PDB entry 8EKS | electron microscopy, 3.10 A resolution | chains A and B of the 4 polymer chains in the assembly

# Chain A (and B)
Molecule: Transient receptor potential cation channel subfamily V member 2
Source organism: Rattus norvegicus
Notes: chain B of this document is another copy of the same molecule, construct and numbering; everything in this record applies to it too
UniProt: Q9WUD2 (TRPV2_RAT); numbering as in UniProt (aligned over 1-761)
Chain sequence (761 residues; row label = number of the first residue in the row):
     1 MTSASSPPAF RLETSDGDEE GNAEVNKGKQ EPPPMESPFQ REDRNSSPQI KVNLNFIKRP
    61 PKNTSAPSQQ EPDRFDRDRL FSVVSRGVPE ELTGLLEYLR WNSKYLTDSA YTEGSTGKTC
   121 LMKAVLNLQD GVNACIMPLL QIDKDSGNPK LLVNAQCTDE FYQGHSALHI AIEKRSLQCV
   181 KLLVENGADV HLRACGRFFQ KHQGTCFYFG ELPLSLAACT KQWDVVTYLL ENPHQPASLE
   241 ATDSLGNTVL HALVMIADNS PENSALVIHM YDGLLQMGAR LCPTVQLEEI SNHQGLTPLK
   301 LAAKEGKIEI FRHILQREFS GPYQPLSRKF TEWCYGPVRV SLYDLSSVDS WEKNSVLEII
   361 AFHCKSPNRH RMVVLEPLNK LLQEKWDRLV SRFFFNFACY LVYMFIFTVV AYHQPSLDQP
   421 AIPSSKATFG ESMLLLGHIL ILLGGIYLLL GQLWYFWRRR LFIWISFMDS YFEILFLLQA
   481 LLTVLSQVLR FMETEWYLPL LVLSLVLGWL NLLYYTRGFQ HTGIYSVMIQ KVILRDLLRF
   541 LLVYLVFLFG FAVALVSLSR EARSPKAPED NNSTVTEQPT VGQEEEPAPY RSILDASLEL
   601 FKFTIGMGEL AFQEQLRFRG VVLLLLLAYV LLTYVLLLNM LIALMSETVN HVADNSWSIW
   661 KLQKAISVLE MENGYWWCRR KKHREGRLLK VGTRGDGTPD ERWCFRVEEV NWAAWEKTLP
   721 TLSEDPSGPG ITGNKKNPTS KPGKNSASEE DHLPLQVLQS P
Unresolved in the structure: 1-30, 46-70, 417-427, 525-528, 564-587, 721-761
Small-molecule neighbours: PEX (1,2-didecanoyl-sn-glycero-3-phosphoethanolamine): Phe395, Asn396, Cys399, Tyr400, Val402, Tyr403, Gly444, Tyr447, Leu448, Gln452, Glu473, Phe476, Tyr514, Tyr515, Tyr675, Trp676, Trp677
What the authors report for this chain:
  - conformationally variable residues (side-chain flip): Gln414, Glu495, His521, Arg617, His651
  - allosteric site: His521, Arg535, Arg539
  - self-association interface (contacts with another copy of this molecule); pairs are residue here / residue on that copy: Lys602-Phe612 (cation-pi contact)

# Interface between chain A and chain B
Pairs across the interface (93):
  Phe330(A) - Phe39(B)  hydrophobic
  Glu332(A) - Glu36(B)
  Glu332(A) - Ser37(B)  hydrogen bond
  Glu332(A) - Pro38(B)
  Trp333(A) - Pro34(B)
  Trp333(A) - Met35(B)
  Trp333(A) - Glu36(B)
  Trp333(A) - Tyr162(B)
  Cys334(A) - Lys174(B)  hydrogen bond (backbone-side chain)
  Tyr335(A) - Met35(B)  hydrophobic
  Tyr335(A) - His165(B)
  Tyr335(A) - His169(B)
  Tyr335(A) - Glu173(B)
  Tyr335(A) - Phe198(B)  hydrophobic
  Tyr335(A) - Phe207(B)  hydrophobic
  Tyr335(A) - Leu216(B)
  Gly336(A) - Glu173(B)  hydrogen bond (backbone-side chain)
  Pro337(A) - Phe207(B)
  Val338(A) - Phe198(B)  hydrophobic
  Val338(A) - Thr205(B)
  Val338(A) - Cys206(B)
  Leu342(A) - Phe39(B)  hydrophobic
  Thr408(A) - Val553(B)
  Ala411(A) - Ser557(B)
  Tyr412(A) - Val556(B)  hydrophobic
  Tyr412(A) - Arg560(B)  hydrogen bond (backbone-side chain)
  Tyr412(A) - Ser592(B)
  Tyr412(A) - Ile593(B)  hydrophobic
  Pro415(A) - Glu561(B)
  Ser416(A) - Glu561(B)  hydrogen bond
  Glu495(A) - Glu561(B)
  Glu495(A) - Phe618(B)
  Leu498(A) - Leu558(B)  hydrophobic
  Leu498(A) - Glu561(B)
  Pro499(A) - Phe618(B)  hydrophobic
  Pro499(A) - Val621(B)  hydrophobic
  Val502(A) - Ala554(B)
  Val502(A) - Val621(B)  hydrophobic
  Leu503(A) - Leu625(B)  hydrophobic
  Leu505(A) - Val553(B)  hydrophobic
  Leu505(A) - Ser557(B)
  Val506(A) - Gly550(B)
  Val506(A) - Phe551(B)  hydrophobic
  Val506(A) - Ala554(B)  hydrophobic
  Val506(A) - Leu625(B)  hydrophobic
  Trp509(A) - Val546(B)
  Trp509(A) - Phe549(B)  hydrophobic
  Trp509(A) - Gly550(B)
  Leu510(A) - Val546(B)
  Leu510(A) - Phe547(B)  hydrophobic
  Leu510(A) - Leu632(B)  hydrophobic
  Leu513(A) - Val546(B)  hydrophobic
  Leu513(A) - Phe547(B)  hydrophobic
  Ile529(A) - Ile642(B)  hydrophobic
  Gln530(A) - Asn639(B)
  Ile533(A) - Leu638(B)  hydrophobic
  Ile533(A) - Asn639(B)
  Ile533(A) - Ile642(B)  hydrophobic
  Leu598(A) - Leu623(B)  hydrophobic
  Phe601(A) - Leu627(B)  hydrophobic
  Phe601(A) - Leu631(B)  hydrophobic
  Lys602(A) - Phe612(B)
  Ile605(A) - Leu627(B)  hydrophobic
  Ile605(A) - Val630(B)  hydrophobic
  Ile605(A) - Tyr634(B)  hydrogen bond (backbone-side chain)
  Gly606(A) - Phe603(B)
  Met607(A) - Phe612(B)
  Met607(A) - Leu623(B)  hydrophobic
  Met607(A) - Leu626(B)  hydrophobic
  Met607(A) - Leu627(B)  hydrophobic
  Leu644(A) - Leu638(B)  hydrophobic
  Met645(A) - Met645(B)  hydrophobic
  Thr648(A) - Ile642(B)
  Thr648(A) - Ser646(B)
  Val649(A) - Val649(B)  hydrophobic
  Val652(A) - Asn650(B)
  Lys690(A) - Phe39(B)
  Val691(A) - Phe39(B)
  Arg706(A) - Pro34(B)
  Arg706(A) - Gln40(B)  hydrogen bond
  Glu708(A) - Thr205(B)
  Val710(A) - Thr205(B)
  Val710(A) - Cys206(B)
  Trp712(A) - Phe207(B)  hydrophobic
  Trp712(A) - Ile256(B)  hydrophobic
  Trp715(A) - Cys219(B)
  Trp715(A) - Thr220(B)
  Glu716(A) - Glu262(B)
  Glu716(A) - Asn263(B)  hydrogen bond
  Leu719(A) - Arg175(B)
  Leu719(A) - Thr220(B)
  Leu719(A) - Leu266(B)  hydrophobic
  Pro720(A) - Arg175(B)
Other interface residues (no listed pair), chain A (59 interface residues in all): Gln324, Thr331, His413, Gln414, Trp496, Thr522, Leu537, Met640, Leu641, Arg687, Leu689
Other interface residues (no listed pair), chain B (69 interface residues in all): Glu31, Phe199, Gly204, Phe209, Lys221, Ser260, Leu542, Val543, Arg591, Arg617, Leu624, Val635
Interface features reported in the paper:
  - residue pairs: Glu495(A)-Glu561(B)

# In short
The interface between chain A and chain B involves 59 residues on one side and 69 on the other, with 8
hydrogen bonds. Among the polar pairs are Glu332(A)-Ser37(B), Cys334(A)-Lys174(B) and Gly336(A)-Glu173(B). The
authors report a contact between Glu495(A) and Glu561(B). From the paper: an allosteric site at His521(A),
Arg535(A) and Arg539(A); conformational variability at Gln414(A), Glu495(A) and His521(A) among others.
Both chains are Transient receptor potential cation channel subfamily V member 2 (Rattus norvegicus). Entry
8EKS (rat TRPV2 in nanodiscs in the presence of weak acid at pH 5) was determined by electron microscopy (same
publication as 8EKP, 8EKQ and 8EKR).
